PDB entry 3MXB | X-ray diffraction, 2.30 A resolution | chains A and E of the 4 polymer chains in the assembly

== Chain A ==
Protein: V3(E8K)
From: Chlamydomonas reinhardtii
Chain sequence (175 residues; row label = number of the first residue in the row; numbering starts at 0):
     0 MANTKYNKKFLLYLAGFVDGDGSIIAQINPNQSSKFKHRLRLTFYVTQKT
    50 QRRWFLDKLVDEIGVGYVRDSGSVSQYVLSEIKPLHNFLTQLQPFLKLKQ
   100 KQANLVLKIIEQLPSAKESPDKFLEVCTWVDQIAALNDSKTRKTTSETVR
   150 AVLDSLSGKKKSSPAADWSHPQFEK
Not modelled in the structure: 0-1, 155-174
Metal / ion sites: Ca2+ site 1: Gly-19 (shared with 1 residue of chain B; 1 residue of chain C; DC614(E) of chain E); Ca2+ site 2: Asp-20 (shared with 1 residue of chain B; 1 residue of chain C; DC615(E) of chain E)

== Chain E ==
Molecule: 24-nt DNA strand
Sequence (24 nucleotides; row label = number of the first residue in the row):
   601 TCTGGCTGAGGTACCTGAGAACAA
Metal / ion sites: Ca2+ site 1: DC614 (shared with Gly-19(A) of chain A; 1 residue of chain B; 1 residue of chain C); Ca2+ site 2: DC615 (shared with Asp-20(A) of chain A; 1 residue of chain B; 1 residue of chain C)

== Chain A / chain E interface ==
Residue-residue contacts - 24 pairs, chain A then chain E:
  Asp-20(A) / DC615(E)  phosphate contact
  Asn-30(A) / DT603(E)  base contact
  Ser-32(A) / DT601(E)  base contact
  Ser-32(A) / DC602(E)  base contact
  Ser-33(A) / DC602(E)  phosphate contact
  Lys-34(A) / DC602(E)  hydrogen bond to the phosphate
  Arg-38(A) / DT603(E)  sugar contact
  Arg-38(A) / DG604(E)  hydrogen bond to the base
  Arg-40(A) / DG604(E)  hydrogen bond to the base
  Arg-40(A) / DG605(E)  hydrogen bond to the base
  Arg-40(A) / DC606(E)  base contact
  Tyr-66(A) / DC606(E)  base contact
  Tyr-66(A) / DT607(E)  base contact
  Arg-68(A) / DT607(E)  base contact
  Arg-68(A) / DG608(E)  hydrogen bond to the base
  Ser-79(A) / DG605(E)  phosphate contact
  Glu-80(A) / DG604(E)  sugar contact
  Glu-80(A) / DG605(E)  phosphate contact
  Ile-81(A) / DG604(E)  phosphate contact
  Asp-137(A) / DA613(E)  sugar contact
  Lys-139(A) / DG611(E)  sugar contact
  Lys-139(A) / DT612(E)  phosphate contact
  Lys-139(A) / DA613(E)  salt bridge to the phosphate
  Thr-140(A) / DG610(E)  sugar contact
Interface residues without a listed pair, chain E (14 interface residues in all): DA609

== Summary ==
Chain A and chain E form an interface of 15 and 14 residues respectively; the contacts include 5 hydrogen
bonds and 1 salt bridge. Polar pairs include Arg-38(A)/DG604(E), Arg-40(A)/DG604(E) and Arg-40(A)/DG605(E).
The Ca2+ site 1 is built by Gly-19(A) and DC614(E).
Chain A is V3(E8K) (Chlamydomonas reinhardtii) and chain E is a 24-nt DNA strand; the structure, Molecular
basis of engineered meganuclease targeting of the endogenous human RAG1 locus, was determined by X-ray
diffraction together with 3MX9, 3MXA and 2XE0 from the same study.
